Entry 3GZT (electron microscopy, 3.80 A resolution); this record covers chains F and G of the 13 polymer chains in the assembly.

[Chain F (and G)]
Name: Outer capsid glycoprotein VP7
Source organism: Rhesus rotavirus
Notes: fragment: VP7 to 312); chain G of this document is another copy of the same molecule, construct and numbering; everything in this record applies to it too
UniProtKB: P12476 (VS09_ROTRH); numbering as in UniProt (aligned over 58-312)
Chain sequence (255 residues; each row starts with the number of its first residue):
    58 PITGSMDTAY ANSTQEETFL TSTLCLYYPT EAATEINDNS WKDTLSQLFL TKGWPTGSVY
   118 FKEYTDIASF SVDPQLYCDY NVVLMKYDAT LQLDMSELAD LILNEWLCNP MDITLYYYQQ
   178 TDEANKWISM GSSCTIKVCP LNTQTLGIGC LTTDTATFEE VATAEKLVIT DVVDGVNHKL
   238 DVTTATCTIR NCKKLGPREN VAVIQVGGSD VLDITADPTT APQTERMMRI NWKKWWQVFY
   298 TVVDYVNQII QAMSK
Sequence notes: variant Thr171 (Ala in P12476)
Disulfides: Cys82-Cys135, Cys165-Cys249, Cys191-Cys244, Cys196-Cys207
From the paper describing this entry:
  - post-translational modification sites: Asn69
  - binding site for N-acetylglucosamine: Asn69

[Interface between chain F and chain G]
Contacting residue pairs - 53 pairs, chain F then chain G:
  Gln149(F) - Gly265(G)  hydrogen bond (side chain-backbone)
  Gln149(F) - Ser266(G)
  Gln149(F) - Arg286(G)
  Leu150(F) - Asn288(G)
  Leu150(F) - Trp289(G)
  Leu150(F) - Lys290(G)
  Ser153(F) - Asn288(G)  hydrogen bond
  Glu154(F) - Lys290(G)  salt bridge
  Glu180(F) - Tyr302(G)
  Lys183(F) - Tyr302(G)
  Pro197(F) - Tyr297(G)
  Ile205(F) - Thr101(G)  hydrogen bond (backbone-side chain)
  Ile205(F) - Gln104(G)
  Gly206(F) - Asp95(G)
  Gly206(F) - Thr101(G)
  Glu216(F) - Asp95(G)
  Glu216(F) - Trp293(G)
  Glu216(F) - Tyr297(G)
  Glu217(F) - Trp293(G)
  Val218(F) - Lys291(G)
  Ala219(F) - Lys291(G)
  Thr220(F) - Lys291(G)  hydrogen bond
  Leu224(F) - Lys290(G)
  Thr227(F) - Gln294(G)
  Asp228(F) - Gln294(G)  hydrogen bond (backbone-side chain)
  Asp228(F) - Tyr297(G)
  Asp228(F) - Thr298(G)
  Asp228(F) - Asp301(G)
  Val229(F) - Tyr297(G)  hydrophobic
  Val229(F) - Asp301(G)
  Val230(F) - Thr108(G)
  Val230(F) - Tyr297(G)
  Val230(F) - Val300(G)  hydrophobic
  Val230(F) - Asp301(G)
  Asp231(F) - Thr108(G)
  Asp231(F) - Lys109(G)
  Asp231(F) - Asp301(G)  hydrogen bond (backbone-side chain)
  Ser266(F) - Ser266(G)
  Asp267(F) - Ser266(G)
  Val268(F) - Ser266(G)
  Val268(F) - Asp267(G)
  Val268(F) - Arg286(G)
  Asp270(F) - Arg286(G)
  Ala273(F) - Thr298(G)
  Asp274(F) - Arg286(G)
  Asp274(F) - Tyr302(G)
  Pro275(F) - Met285(G)
  Pro275(F) - Arg286(G)
  Pro275(F) - Ile287(G)  hydrophobic
  Pro275(F) - Ile306(G)  hydrophobic
  Thr276(F) - Met285(G)  hydrogen bond (backbone-side chain)
  Thr276(F) - Gln305(G)
  Thr277(F) - Met285(G)
Interface residues without a listed pair, chain F (36 interface residues in all): Val195, Val225, Ile226, Gly232, Val233, His235, Leu269
Interface residues without a listed pair, chain G (27 interface residues in all): Ser97, Leu105, Ile261

[In short]
The interface between chain F and chain G involves 36 residues on one side and 27 on the other, with 7
hydrogen bonds and 1 salt bridge. Polar contacts include Glu154(F)-Lys290(G), Gln149(F)-Gly265(G) and
Ser153(F)-Asn288(G). The paper reports a binding site for N-acetylglucosamine at Asn69(F); a modification site
at Asn69(F).
Chain F and chain G are both Outer capsid glycoprotein VP7 (Rhesus rotavirus); the structure, VP7 recoated
rotavirus DLP, was determined by electron microscopy (same publication as 3GZU).
